2Y0B - chains A and B of the 3 polymer chains in the assembly; structure by X-ray diffraction, 2.10 A resolution.

Chain A:
Name: Caspase-3 subunit P17
Organism: Homo sapiens
Notes: EC 3.4.22.56
UniProtKB: P42574 (CASP3_HUMAN); numbering as in UniProt (aligned over 29-175)
Sequence (149 residues; row label = number of the first residue in the row):
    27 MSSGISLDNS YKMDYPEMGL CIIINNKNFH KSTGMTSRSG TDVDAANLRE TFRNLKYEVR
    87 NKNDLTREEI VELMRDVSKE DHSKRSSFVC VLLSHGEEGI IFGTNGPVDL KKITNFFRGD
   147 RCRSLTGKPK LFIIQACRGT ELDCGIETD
Not modelled in the structure: 27-33, 175
Sequence notes: expression tag (27-28)
Modified residues: Cys163 (s-hydroxycysteine; CSO)
Swiss-Prot annotation at these positions:
  - active site: His121, Cys163
  - modified residue: Cys163 (S-nitrosocysteine)
  - mutagenesis: Asp175 (D175A: In P3-D3A mutant; abolished cleavage and activation, leading to prevent thiol protease activity; when associated with A-9 and A-28)

Chain B:
Name: Caspase-3
Organism: Homo sapiens
Notes: EC 3.4.22.56
UniProtKB: P42574 (CASP3_HUMAN); numbering as in UniProt (aligned over 176-277)
Sequence (118 residues; numbered 176 to 293; the number before each row is that of its first residue):
   176 SGVDDDMACH KIPVEADFLY AYSTAPGYYS WRNSKDGSWF IQSLCAMLKQ YADKLEFMHI
   236 LTRVNRKVAT EFESFSFDAT FHAKKQIPCI VSMLTKELYF YHALEVLFQG PHHHHHHH
Not modelled in the structure: 176-183, 278-293
Sequence notes: expression tag (278-293)
Swiss-Prot annotation at these positions:
  - modified residue: Arg207 (Microbial infection: ADP-riboxanated arginine)
  - mutagenesis: Arg207 (R207A: Abolished ADP-riboxanation by C.violaceum CopC)

Chain A / chain B interface:
Contacting residue pairs (106; chain A residue first):
  Asp34(A) - Lys271(B)
  Asn35(A) - Lys271(B)
  Asn35(A) - Glu272(B)  hydrogen bond (backbone-backbone)
  Ser36(A) - Lys271(B)
  Ser36(A) - Glu272(B)
  Ser36(A) - Tyr274(B)
  Ser36(A) - His277(B)
  Tyr37(A) - Asp192(B)  hydrogen bond
  Tyr37(A) - Leu269(B)
  Tyr37(A) - Thr270(B)  hydrogen bond (side chain-backbone)
  Tyr37(A) - Lys271(B)
  Tyr37(A) - Glu272(B)  hydrogen bond (backbone-backbone)
  Met39(A) - Tyr274(B)
  Met39(A) - His277(B)
  Met44(A) - Phe275(B)
  Arg64(A) - Arg207(B)
  Ser65(A) - Arg207(B)  hydrogen bond (backbone-side chain)
  Ser65(A) - Ser209(B)
  Gly66(A) - Asn208(B)
  Gly66(A) - Ser209(B)  hydrogen bond (backbone-backbone)
  Gly66(A) - Gly212(B)
  Val69(A) - Lys210(B)
  Val69(A) - Asp211(B)
  Asp70(A) - Gly212(B)
  Asp70(A) - Ser213(B)  hydrogen bond
  Asp70(A) - Ile216(B)
  Asn73(A) - Cys220(B)
  Asn73(A) - Lys224(B)  hydrogen bond
  Leu74(A) - Ile216(B)  hydrophobic
  Leu74(A) - Cys220(B)
  Thr77(A) - Cys220(B)  hydrogen bond
  Thr77(A) - Leu223(B)
  Thr77(A) - Lys224(B)  hydrogen bond
  Phe78(A) - Leu223(B)  hydrophobic
  Leu81(A) - Ala227(B)  hydrophobic
  Tyr83(A) - Phe275(B)
  Leu119(A) - Ile216(B)  hydrophobic
  Glu124(A) - Pro201(B)
  Glu124(A) - Gly202(B)  hydrogen bond (side chain-backbone)
  Lys137(A) - Glu190(B)  salt bridge
  Thr140(A) - Phe193(B)
  Thr140(A) - Tyr195(B)
  Phe143(A) - Phe193(B)
  Arg144(A) - Val189(B)
  Arg144(A) - Phe193(B)
  Gly145(A) - Val189(B)  hydrogen bond (backbone-backbone)
  Asp146(A) - Val189(B)
  Thr152(A) - Ile187(B)
  Gly153(A) - Asp192(B)
  Lys154(A) - Asp192(B)
  Pro155(A) - Asp192(B)
  Pro155(A) - Leu273(B)  hydrophobic
  Lys156(A) - Ala191(B)
  Lys156(A) - Asp192(B)  hydrogen bond (backbone-backbone)
  Lys156(A) - Phe193(B)
  Lys156(A) - Leu194(B)  hydrogen bond (backbone-backbone)
  Leu157(A) - Leu194(B)
  Leu157(A) - Phe232(B)  hydrophobic
  Leu157(A) - Leu273(B)  hydrophobic
  Phe158(A) - Phe193(B)  hydrophobic
  Phe158(A) - Leu194(B)  hydrogen bond (backbone-backbone)
  Phe158(A) - Tyr195(B)
  Phe158(A) - Ala196(B)  hydrogen bond (backbone-backbone)
  Ile159(A) - Ala196(B)
  Ile159(A) - Phe215(B)  hydrophobic
  Ile159(A) - Ile216(B)  hydrophobic
  Ile159(A) - Leu219(B)  hydrophobic
  Ile160(A) - Ala196(B)  hydrogen bond (backbone-backbone)
  Ile160(A) - Tyr197(B)  hydrophobic
  Ile160(A) - Ser198(B)  hydrogen bond (backbone-backbone)
  Gln161(A) - Ser198(B)
  Gln161(A) - Ser205(B)  hydrogen bond
  Gln161(A) - Arg207(B)
  Gln161(A) - Ser213(B)  hydrogen bond
  Gln161(A) - Phe215(B)
  Gln161(A) - Ile216(B)
  Ala162(A) - Ser198(B)
  Ala162(A) - Ser205(B)
  Cys163(A) - Tyr203(B)
  Cys163(A) - Tyr204(B)
  Cys163(A) - Ser205(B)
  Arg164(A) - Tyr197(B)
  Arg164(A) - Thr199(B)  hydrogen bond (side chain-backbone)
  Arg164(A) - Ala200(B)
  Arg164(A) - Pro201(B)
  Arg164(A) - Gly202(B)  hydrogen bond (backbone-backbone)
  Arg164(A) - Tyr203(B)  hydrogen bond (backbone-backbone)
  Arg164(A) - Cys264(B)
  Gly165(A) - Gly202(B)
  Gly165(A) - Tyr203(B)
  Gly165(A) - Tyr204(B)  hydrogen bond (backbone-backbone)
  Thr166(A) - Gly202(B)  hydrogen bond (backbone-backbone)
  Glu167(A) - Gly202(B)  hydrogen bond (backbone-backbone)
  Glu167(A) - Tyr203(B)
  Glu167(A) - Tyr204(B)  hydrogen bond (backbone-backbone)
  Leu168(A) - Tyr203(B)
  Leu168(A) - Tyr204(B)  hydrophobic
  Leu168(A) - Trp206(B)  hydrophobic
  Leu168(A) - Thr255(B)
  Leu168(A) - Phe256(B)  hydrophobic
  Leu168(A) - Lys259(B)
  Asp169(A) - Tyr203(B)
  Asp169(A) - Lys259(B)
  Asp169(A) - Lys260(B)  hydrogen bond (backbone-backbone)
  Cys170(A) - Ala258(B)
  Gly171(A) - Lys260(B)
Also at the interface, not in a pair above, chain A (50 interface residues in all): Ser63, Glu76, His121, Leu136, Asn141
Also at the interface, not in a pair above, chain B (49 interface residues in all): Gln217

Overview:
50 residues of chain A face 49 of chain B across their interface; the contacts include 28 hydrogen bonds and 1
salt bridge. Polar pairs include Lys137(A)-Glu190(B), Tyr37(A)-Asp192(B) and Tyr37(A)-Thr270(B).
Chain A is Caspase-3 subunit P17 and chain B is Caspase-3, both from Homo sapiens; the structure, Caspase-3 in
Complex with an Inhibitory DARPin-3.4_S76R, was determined by X-ray diffraction, deposited together with 2XZD.
